3P9L - chains A and F of the 3 polymer chains in the assembly; structure by X-ray diffraction, 2.00 A resolution.

# Chain A
Molecule: H-2 class I histocompatibility antigen, K-B alpha chain
From: Mus musculus
Notes: fragment: Extracellular domain
Reference sequence: P01901 (HA1B_MOUSE); residues 1-278 here correspond to UniProt positions 22-299 (UniProt number = residue number + 21)
Chain sequence (278 residues; numbered 1 to 278; the number before each row is that of its first residue):
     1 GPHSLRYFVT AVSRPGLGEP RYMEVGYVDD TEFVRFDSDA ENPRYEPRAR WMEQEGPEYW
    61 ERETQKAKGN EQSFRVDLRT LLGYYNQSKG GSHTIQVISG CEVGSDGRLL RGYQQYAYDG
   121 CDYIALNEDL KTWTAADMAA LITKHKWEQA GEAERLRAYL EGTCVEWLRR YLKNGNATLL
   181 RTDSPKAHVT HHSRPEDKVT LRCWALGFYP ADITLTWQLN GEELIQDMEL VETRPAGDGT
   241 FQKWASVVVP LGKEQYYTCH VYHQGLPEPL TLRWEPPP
Disulfides: C101-C164, C203-C259

# Chain F
Molecule: Ovalbumin epitope, SIINFEKL
Reference sequence: P01012 (OVAL_CHICK); residues 1-8 here correspond to UniProt positions 258-265 (UniProt number = residue number + 257)
Chain sequence (8 residues; each row starts with the number of its first residue):
     1 SIINFEKL

# Interface between chain A and chain F
Residue-residue contacts (42):
  Y7(A) - S1(F)  hydrogen bond (side chain-backbone)
  Y7(A) - I2(F)
  V9(A) - I2(F)  hydrophobic
  V9(A) - F5(F)  hydrophobic
  E24(A) - I2(F)
  Y45(A) - I2(F)
  R62(A) - S1(F)
  E63(A) - S1(F)  hydrogen bond
  K66(A) - S1(F)  hydrogen bond
  K66(A) - I2(F)  hydrogen bond (side chain-backbone)
  K66(A) - N4(F)
  N70(A) - I2(F)
  N70(A) - I3(F)  hydrogen bond (side chain-backbone)
  N70(A) - N4(F)
  N70(A) - F5(F)  hydrogen bond (side chain-backbone)
  S73(A) - F5(F)
  S73(A) - K7(F)
  F74(A) - F5(F)  hydrophobic
  D77(A) - K7(F)
  D77(A) - L8(F)  hydrogen bond (side chain-backbone)
  T80(A) - L8(F)
  L81(A) - L8(F)  hydrophobic
  Y84(A) - L8(F)  hydrogen bond (side chain-backbone)
  V97(A) - F5(F)  hydrophobic
  Q114(A) - F5(F)
  Y116(A) - F5(F)
  Y116(A) - L8(F)  hydrophobic
  T143(A) - L8(F)  hydrogen bond (side chain-backbone)
  K146(A) - L8(F)  hydrogen bond (side chain-backbone)
  W147(A) - E6(F)
  W147(A) - K7(F)  hydrogen bond (side chain-backbone)
  W147(A) - L8(F)  hydrophobic
  E152(A) - E6(F)
  R155(A) - I3(F)
  R155(A) - N4(F)  hydrogen bond (side chain-backbone)
  R155(A) - E6(F)
  L156(A) - I3(F)  hydrophobic
  Y159(A) - S1(F)  hydrogen bond (side chain-backbone)
  Y159(A) - I2(F)
  Y159(A) - I3(F)  hydrogen bond (side chain-backbone)
  W167(A) - S1(F)
  Y171(A) - S1(F)  hydrogen bond (side chain-backbone)
Interface residues without a listed pair, chain A (32 interface residues in all): L5, Y22, V76, I95, S99, Y123
The authors on this interface:
  - interface residues, chain A: R155(A)

# Summary
32 residues of chain A face 8 of chain F across their interface; the contacts include 15 hydrogen bonds. Polar
contacts include Y7(A)-S1(F), E63(A)-S1(F) and K66(A)-S1(F). From the paper: the interface residue R155(A).
Here chain A is H-2 class I histocompatibility antigen, K-B alpha chain (Mus musculus) and chain F is
Ovalbumin epitope, SIINFEKL. Entry 3P9L (Crystal Structure of H2-Kb in complex with the chicken ovalbumin
epitope OVA) was determined by X-ray diffraction (same publication as 3P9M and 3PAB).
